Entry 3MGQ (X-ray diffraction, 2.65 A resolution); this record covers chains D and J of the 10 polymer chains in the assembly.

== Chain D ==
Name: Histone H2B 1.1
Source organism: Xenopus laevis
UniProtKB: P02281 (H2B11_XENLA); residues -2 to 122 here correspond to UniProt positions 2-126 (UniProt number = residue number + 4)
Amino-acid sequence (125 residues; numbered -2 to 122; the number before each row is that of its first residue; numbers below 1 keep their minus sign (Pro-2 is residue -2)):
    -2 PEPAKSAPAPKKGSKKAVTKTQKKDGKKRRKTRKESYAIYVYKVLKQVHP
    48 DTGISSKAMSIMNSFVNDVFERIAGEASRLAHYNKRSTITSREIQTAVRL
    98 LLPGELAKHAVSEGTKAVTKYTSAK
Unresolved in the structure: -2 to 22
Curated features (UniProtKB/Swiss-Prot):
  - modified residue: Lys2 (N6-acetyllysine), Lys9 (N6-acetyllysine), Ser11 (Phosphoserine), Lys12 (N6-acetyllysine), Lys17 (N6-acetyllysine)
  - glycosylation: Ser109 (O-linked (GlcNAc) serine)
  - cross-link: Lys117 (Glycyl lysine isopeptide (Lys-Gly) (interchain with G-Cter in ubiquitin))
Metal / ion sites: Ni2+ site 1 near His79 (its only coordinating residue here); Ni2+ site 2: Glu102, His106
What the authors report for this chain:
  - Ni2+ coordination: Val45, His79, His106

== Chain J ==
Molecule: 147-nt DNA strand
Sequence (147 nucleotides; numbered -73 to 73; the number before each row is that of its first residue; numbers below 1 keep their minus sign (DA-73 is residue -73)):
   -73 ATCAATATCCACCTGCAGATACTACCAAAAGTGTATTTGGAAACTGCTCC
   -23 ATCAAAAGGCATGTTCAGCTGGATTCCAGCTGAACATGCCTTTTGATGGA
    27 GCAGTTTCCAAATACACTTTTGGTAGTATCTGCAGGTGGATATTGAT
Metal / ion sites: Ni2+ site 1 near DG-56 (its only coordinating residue here); Ni2+ site 2: DG-35, DG-34; Ni2+ site 3 near DG-34 (its only coordinating residue here); Ni2+ site 4 near DG-6 (its only coordinating residue here); Ni2+ site 5 near DG-3 (its only coordinating residue here); Ni2+ site 6 near DG5 (its only coordinating residue here); Ni2+ site 7 near DG8 (its only coordinating residue here); Ni2+ site 8 near DG14 (its only coordinating residue here); Ni2+ site 9: DG24, DG25; Ni2+ site 10 near DG27 (its only coordinating residue here); Ni2+ site 11 near DA29 (its only coordinating residue here); Ni2+ site 12 near DG48 (its only coordinating residue here); 3 more Ni2+ sites not listed

== Chain D / chain J interface ==
Pairs across the interface (19):
  Gly23(D) with DG52(J), phosphate contact
  Lys24(D) with DA51(J), sugar contact; DG52(J), phosphate contact
  Lys25(D) with DC-27(J), phosphate contact; DT-26(J), salt bridge to the phosphate; DG52(J), phosphate contact
  Arg26(D) with DT-29(J), hydrogen bond to the base; DG-28(J), hydrogen bond to the sugar; DC-27(J), hydrogen bond to the phosphate
  Arg27(D) with DT50(J), sugar contact
  Lys28(D) with DA51(J), phosphate contact
  Arg30(D) with DT50(J), phosphate contact
  Lys31(D) with DG49(J), phosphate contact; DT50(J), hydrogen bond to the phosphate
  Glu32(D) with DG49(J), phosphate contact
  Ser33(D) with DG49(J), hydrogen bond to the phosphate
  Ile36(D) with DG48(J), phosphate contact; DG49(J), phosphate contact
  Tyr37(D) with DG48(J), sugar contact
Also at the interface, not in a pair above, chain D (13 interface residues in all): Thr29

== Summary ==
13 residues of chain D face 9 of chain J across their interface; the contacts include 5 hydrogen bonds and 1
salt bridge. Polar contacts include Arg26(D)-DT-29(J), Arg26(D)-DG-28(J) and Arg26(D)-DC-27(J). Glu102(D) and
His106(D) form the Ni2+ site 2. From the paper: Ni2+ coordination by Val45(D), His79(D) and His106(D).
Chain D is Histone H2B 1.1 (Xenopus laevis) and chain J is a 147-nt DNA strand; the structure, Binding of
Nickel ions to the Nucleosome Core Particle, was determined by X-ray diffraction together with 3MGP, 3MGR and
3MGS from the same study.
